2QN2 - chain A; structure by X-ray diffraction, 2.70 A resolution.

# Chain A
Molecule: Glycogen phosphorylase, muscle form
From: Oryctolagus cuniculus
Notes: EC 2.4.1.1
Reference sequence: P00489 (PYGM_RABIT); residues 1-842 here correspond to UniProt positions 2-843 (UniProt number = residue number + 1)
Sequence (842 residues; row label = number of the first residue in the row):
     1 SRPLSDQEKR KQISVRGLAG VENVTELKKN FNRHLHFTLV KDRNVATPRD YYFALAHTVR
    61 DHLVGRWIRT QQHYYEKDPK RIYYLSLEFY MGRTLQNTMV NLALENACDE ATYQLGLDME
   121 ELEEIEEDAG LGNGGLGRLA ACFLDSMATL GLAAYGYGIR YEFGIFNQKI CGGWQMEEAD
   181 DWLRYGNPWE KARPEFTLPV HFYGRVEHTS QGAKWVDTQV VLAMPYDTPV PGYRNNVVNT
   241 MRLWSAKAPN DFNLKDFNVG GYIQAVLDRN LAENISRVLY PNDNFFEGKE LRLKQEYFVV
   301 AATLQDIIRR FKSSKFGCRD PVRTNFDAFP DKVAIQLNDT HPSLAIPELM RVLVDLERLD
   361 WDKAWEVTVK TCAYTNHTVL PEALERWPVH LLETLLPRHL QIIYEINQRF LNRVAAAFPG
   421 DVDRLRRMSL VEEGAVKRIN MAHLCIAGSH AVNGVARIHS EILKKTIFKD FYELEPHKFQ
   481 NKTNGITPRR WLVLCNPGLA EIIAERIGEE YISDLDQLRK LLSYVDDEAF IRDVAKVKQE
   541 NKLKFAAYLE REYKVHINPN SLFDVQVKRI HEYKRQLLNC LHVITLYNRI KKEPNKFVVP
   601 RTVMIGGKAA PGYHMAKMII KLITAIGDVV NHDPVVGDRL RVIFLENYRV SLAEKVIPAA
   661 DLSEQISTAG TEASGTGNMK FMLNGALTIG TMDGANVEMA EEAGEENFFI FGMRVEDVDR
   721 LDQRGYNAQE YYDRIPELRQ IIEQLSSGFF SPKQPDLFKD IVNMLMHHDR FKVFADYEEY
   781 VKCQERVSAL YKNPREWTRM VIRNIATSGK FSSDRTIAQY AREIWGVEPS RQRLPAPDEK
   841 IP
Not modelled in the structure: 1-11, 255-260, 318-323, 837-842
Modified residues: Lys-680 ((2S)-2-amino-6-[[3-hydroxy-2-methyl-5-(phosphonooxymethyl)pyridin-4-yl]methylideneamino]hexanoic acid; LLP)
Small-molecule neighbours: maslinic acid (0MA): Asp-42, Asn-44, Val-45, Ile-68, Gln-71, Gln-72, Tyr-75, Phe-196, Arg-242, Asp-306, Arg-309, Arg-310, Ser-313
Curated features (UniProtKB/Swiss-Prot):
  - binding site (AMP): Asp-42, Tyr-75, Arg-309 to Cys-318
  - site: Cys-108 (Involved in the association of subunits), Cys-142 (Involved in the association of subunits), Tyr-155 (Can be labeled by an AMP analog)
  - modified residue: Ser-1 (N-acetylserine), Ser-14 (Phosphoserine), Tyr-203 (Phosphotyrosine), Tyr-226 (Phosphotyrosine), Ser-429 (Phosphoserine), Tyr-472 (Phosphotyrosine), Ser-513 (Phosphoserine), Lys-680 (N6-(pyridoxal phosphate)lysine), Ser-746 (Phosphoserine), Ser-747 (Phosphoserine)

# In short
Chain A binds maslinic acid. From UniProt: 12 AMP-binding residues.
Chain A is Glycogen phosphorylase, muscle form (Oryctolagus cuniculus); the structure, Glycogen Phosphorylase
b in complex with Maslinic Acid, was determined by X-ray diffraction, deposited together with 2QN1.
